7C97 - chains H and F of the 11 polymer chains in the assembly; structure by electron microscopy, 3.68 A resolution.

# Chain H
Molecule: 63-nt DNA strand
Sequence (63 nucleotides; numbered 3 to 65; the number before each row is that of its first residue):
     3 AACAAAATGA TTGACAAAAG TGTTAAATTG TGCTATAATG GGAGCTGTCA CGGATGCAGG
    63 GGA

# Chain F
Molecule: RNA polymerase sigma factor RpoD
From: Escherichia coli
UniProt: Q0P6L9 (Q0P6L9_ECOLX); residue numbers follow UniProt; this construct covers 1-613
Chain sequence (613 residues; row label = number of the first residue in the row):
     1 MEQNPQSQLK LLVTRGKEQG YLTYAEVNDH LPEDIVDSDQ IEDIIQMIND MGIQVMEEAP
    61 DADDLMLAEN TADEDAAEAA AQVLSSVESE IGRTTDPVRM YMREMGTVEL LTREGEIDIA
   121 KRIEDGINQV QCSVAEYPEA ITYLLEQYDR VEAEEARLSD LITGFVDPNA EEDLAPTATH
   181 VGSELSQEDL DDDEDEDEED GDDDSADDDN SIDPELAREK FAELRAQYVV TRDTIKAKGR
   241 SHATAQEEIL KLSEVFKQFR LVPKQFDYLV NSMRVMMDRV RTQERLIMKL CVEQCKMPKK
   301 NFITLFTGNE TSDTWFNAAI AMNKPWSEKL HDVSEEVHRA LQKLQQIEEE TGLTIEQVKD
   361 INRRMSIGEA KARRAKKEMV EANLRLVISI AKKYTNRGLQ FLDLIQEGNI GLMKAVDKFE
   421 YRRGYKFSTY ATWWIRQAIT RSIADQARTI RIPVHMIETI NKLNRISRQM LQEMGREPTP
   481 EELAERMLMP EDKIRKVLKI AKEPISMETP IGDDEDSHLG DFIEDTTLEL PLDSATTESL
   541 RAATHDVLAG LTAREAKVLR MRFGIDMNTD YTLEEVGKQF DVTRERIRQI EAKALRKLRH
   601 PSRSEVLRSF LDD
Unresolved in the structure: 1-89, 168-212, 237-242, 613

# How chain H and chain F interact
Contacting residue pairs (46; chain H residue first):
  DT13(H) / Arg-586(F)  salt bridge to the phosphate
  DT14(H) / Arg-584(F)  salt bridge to the phosphate
  DT14(H) / Glu-585(F)  base contact
  DG15(H) / Glu-585(F)  base contact
  DA16(H) / Glu-585(F)  hydrogen bond to the base
  DT31(H) / Pro-453(F)  phosphate contact
  DT31(H) / His-455(F)  salt bridge to the phosphate
  DG32(H) / Arg-441(F)  phosphate contact
  DG32(H) / Arg-451(F)  salt bridge to the phosphate
  DG32(H) / Pro-453(F)  phosphate contact
  DT33(H) / Arg-441(F)  salt bridge to the phosphate
  DC35(H) / Lys-418(F)  salt bridge to the phosphate
  DC35(H) / Trp-434(F)  phosphate contact
  DC35(H) / Gln-437(F)  hydrogen bond to the base
  DT36(H) / Trp-433(F)  hydrogen bond to the base
  DT36(H) / Trp-434(F)  base contact
  DT36(H) / Gln-437(F)  base contact
  DA37(H) / Glu-420(F)  hydrogen bond to the base
  DA37(H) / Arg-423(F)  base contact
  DA37(H) / Tyr-425(F)  base contact
  DA37(H) / Tyr-430(F)  stacking on the base
  DT38(H) / Tyr-425(F)  sugar contact
  DT38(H) / Thr-429(F)  sugar contact
  DA39(H) / Tyr-425(F)  phosphate contact
  DA39(H) / Lys-426(F)  hydrogen bond to the phosphate
  DA39(H) / Thr-429(F)  hydrogen bond to the phosphate
  DA40(H) / Lys-426(F)  salt bridge to the phosphate
  DA40(H) / Ser-428(F)  hydrogen bond to the phosphate
  DA40(H) / Thr-429(F)  hydrogen bond to the base
  DA40(H) / Thr-432(F)  hydrogen bond to the base
  DT41(H) / Leu-110(F)  base contact
  DT41(H) / Glu-116(F)  base contact
  DT41(H) / Ala-382(F)  base contact
  DT41(H) / Asn-383(F)  base contact
  DT41(H) / Arg-385(F)  phosphate contact
  DT41(H) / Leu-386(F)  sugar contact
  DT41(H) / Ser-428(F)  hydrogen bond to the base
  DG42(H) / Met-102(F)  base contact
  DG42(H) / Met-105(F)  base contact
  DG42(H) / Gly-106(F)  hydrogen bond to the base
  DG42(H) / Arg-385(F)  hydrogen bond to the base
  DG42(H) / Ser-389(F)  phosphate contact
  DG43(H) / Met-102(F)  base contact
  DG44(H) / Val-98(F)  base contact
  DG44(H) / Lys-392(F)  phosphate contact
  DA45(H) / Arg-99(F)  base contact
Other interface residues (no listed pair), chain H (19 interface residues in all): DT30
Other interface residues (no listed pair), chain F (38 interface residues in all): Thr-107, Ile-388, Lys-414, Gly-424, Val-454, Lys-493

# In short
19 residues of chain H face 38 of chain F across their interface; the contacts include 12 hydrogen bonds, 7
salt bridges and 1 aromatic stacking contact. Polar pairs include DA16(H)/Glu-585(F), DC35(H)/Gln-437(F) and
DT36(H)/Trp-433(F).
Chain H is a 63-nt DNA strand and chain F is RNA polymerase sigma factor RpoD (Escherichia coli); the
structure, Cryo-EM structure of an Escherichia coli RNAP-promoter open complex (RPo) with SspA, was determined
by electron microscopy.
